Entry 8VEA (X-ray diffraction, 3.30 A resolution); this record covers chains A and B of the 3 polymer chains in the assembly.

== Chain A (and B) ==
Protein: Designed helical oligomer sg266
Organism: synthetic construct
Notes: chain B of this document is another copy of the same molecule, construct and numbering; everything in this record applies to it too
Sequence (143 residues; numbered 1 to 143; the number before each row is that of its first residue):
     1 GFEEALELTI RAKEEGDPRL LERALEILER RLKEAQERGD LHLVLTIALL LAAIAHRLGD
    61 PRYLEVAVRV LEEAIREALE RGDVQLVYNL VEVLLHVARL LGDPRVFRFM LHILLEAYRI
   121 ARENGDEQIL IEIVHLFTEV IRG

== Interface between chain A and chain B ==
Residue-residue contacts - 30 pairs, chain A then chain B:
  Arg108(A) - Lys13(B)
  Arg108(A) - Glu14(B)
  Leu111(A) - Ile10(B)
  Leu111(A) - Lys13(B)
  His112(A) - Ile10(B)
  His112(A) - Glu14(B)  salt bridge
  Leu115(A) - Leu6(B)  hydrophobic
  Leu115(A) - Glu7(B)
  Leu115(A) - Ile10(B)  hydrophobic
  Tyr118(A) - Phe2(B)
  Tyr118(A) - Glu3(B)
  Arg119(A) - Glu3(B)  salt bridge
  Arg119(A) - Glu7(B)  salt bridge
  Arg122(A) - Glu3(B)  salt bridge
  Ile131(A) - Phe2(B)  hydrophobic
  Ile131(A) - Thr46(B)
  Val134(A) - Phe2(B)  hydrophobic
  Val134(A) - Thr46(B)
  His135(A) - Leu45(B)
  His135(A) - Thr46(B)  hydrogen bond
  His135(A) - Leu49(B)
  Phe137(A) - Leu6(B)  hydrophobic
  Phe137(A) - Thr9(B)
  Thr138(A) - Leu49(B)
  Thr138(A) - Leu50(B)
  Thr138(A) - Ala53(B)
  Ile141(A) - Thr9(B)
  Ile141(A) - Ala53(B)  hydrophobic
  Ile141(A) - Arg57(B)  hydrogen bond (backbone-side chain)
  Arg142(A) - His96(B)
Also at the interface, not in a pair above, chain B (16 interface residues in all): Ile54

== Summary ==
Chain A and chain B form an interface of 14 and 16 residues respectively, with 2 hydrogen bonds and 4 salt
bridges. Polar contacts include His112(A)-Glu14(B), Arg119(A)-Glu3(B) and Arg119(A)-Glu7(B).
Both chains are Designed helical oligomer sg266 (synthetic construct). Entry 8VEA (De novo designed helical
oligomer sg266) was determined by X-ray diffraction together with 9DE9, 9DEA, 9DEB and 9DEC from the same
study.
